Entry 6NPZ (X-ray diffraction, 2.12 A resolution); this record covers chains A and F.

# Chain A
Molecule: RAC-alpha serine/threonine-protein kinase
Source organism: Homo sapiens
Notes: EC 2.7.11.1
UniProtKB: P31749 (AKT1_HUMAN); residue numbers follow UniProt; this construct covers 123-480
Sequence (358 residues; each row starts with the number of its first residue):
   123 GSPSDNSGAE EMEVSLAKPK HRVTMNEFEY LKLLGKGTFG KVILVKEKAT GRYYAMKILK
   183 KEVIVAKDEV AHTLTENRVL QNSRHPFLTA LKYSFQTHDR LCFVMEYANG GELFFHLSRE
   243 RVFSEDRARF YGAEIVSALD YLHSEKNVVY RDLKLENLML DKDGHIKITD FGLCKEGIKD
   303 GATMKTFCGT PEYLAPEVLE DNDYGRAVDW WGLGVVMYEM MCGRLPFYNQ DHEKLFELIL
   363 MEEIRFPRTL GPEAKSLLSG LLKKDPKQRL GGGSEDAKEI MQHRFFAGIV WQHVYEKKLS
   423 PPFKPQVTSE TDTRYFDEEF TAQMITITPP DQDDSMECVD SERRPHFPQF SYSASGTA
Unresolved in the structure: 123-141, 450-464, 479-480
Modified / non-standard residues: Thr308 (phosphothreonine; TPO); Ser473 (phosphoserine; SEP); Ser477 (phosphoserine; SEP)
Curated features (UniProtKB/Swiss-Prot):
  - active site: Asp274 (Proton acceptor)
  - binding site (ATP): Leu156 to Val164, Lys179
  - site: Asp462 (Cleavage)
  - modified residue: Ser124 (Phosphoserine), Ser126 (Phosphoserine), Ser129 (Phosphoserine), Tyr176 (Phosphotyrosine), Thr308 (Phosphothreonine), Thr448 (Phosphothreonine), Thr450 (Phosphothreonine), Ser473 (Phosphoserine), Tyr474 (Phosphotyrosine), Ser477 (Phosphoserine), Thr479 (Phosphothreonine)
  - glycosylation: Ser126 (O-linked (GlcNAc) serine), Ser129 (O-linked (GlcNAc) serine), Thr305 (O-linked (GlcNAc) threonine), Thr312 (O-linked (GlcNAc) threonine), Ser473 (O-linked (GlcNAc) serine)
  - cross-link: Lys284 (Glycyl lysine isopeptide (Lys-Gly) (interchain with G-Cter in ubiquitin))
  - natural variant: Thr435 (T435P: In CWS6)
  - mutagenesis: Tyr176 (Y176F: Significant loss of interaction with TNK2. Loss of membrane localization. Significant reduction in phosphorylation on Ser-473), Lys179 (K179M: Abolished serine/threonine-protein kinase activity), Arg273 to Leu275 (Abolished binding to cyclin-A, preventing phosphorylation by CDK2), Thr305 (T305A: Reduces O-GlcNAc levels; Reduces O-GlcNAc levels even more; when associated with A-312; T305Y: Abolishes phosphorylation at Thr-308), Thr308 (T308D: 5-fold activation and 18-fold activation; when associated with D-473), Thr312 (T312A: Reduces O-GlcNAc levels; Reduces O-GlcNAc levels even more; when associated with A-305; T312Y: Abolishes phosphorylation at Thr-308), Ser473 (S473D: 7-fold activation and 25-fold activation; when associated with D-308), Tyr474 (Y474F: 55% inhibition of activation)
Metal / ion sites: Mn2+ site 1: Asp292 (shared with ZXW_7(F) of chain F); Mn2+ site 2: Glu314, His354
What the authors report for this chain:
  - contacts within the chain: His143-Ser475 (backbone contact), Gln218-Ser473 (hydrogen bond)
  - post-translational modification sites: Thr308, Ser473, Ser477, Thr479
  - mutagenesis - K142A/H143A/R144A: decreased signaling
  - mutagenesis - R144A: decreased signaling in response to growth factors
  - conformationally variable residues (order/disorder transition): Lys142 to Arg144
  - mutagenesis - R144A (50-fold), Q218A (l50-fold): decreased catalytic activity on pSer473
  - post-translational modification sites: Thr450 (citing earlier work)
  - catalytic residues: Asp274 (citing earlier work)
  - mutagenesis - D274A: decreased signaling in response to growth factor
  - mutagenesis - Q218A: unchanged catalytic activity on pSer477, pThr479 Akt1

# Chain F
Molecule: bisubstrate
Source organism: Homo sapiens
Sequence (10 residues; each row starts with the number of its first residue):
     1 GRPRTTXFAE
Modified / non-standard residues: ZXW (5'-O-[(S)-{[(R)-{[(R)-[(2-{[(2S)-2-amino-3-oxopropyl]amino}-2-oxoethyl)sulfanyl](hydroxy)phosphoryl]oxy}(hydroxy)phosphoryl]oxy}(hydroxy)phosphoryl]adenosine) at position 7
Metal / ion sites: Mn2+: ZXW_7 (shared with Asp292(A) of chain A)

# How chain A and chain F interact
Contacting residue pairs - 48 pairs, chain A then chain F:
  Leu156(A) with ZXW_7(F)
  Gly157(A) with ZXW_7(F)
  Lys158(A) with ZXW_7(F)
  Gly159(A) with ZXW_7(F)
  Thr160(A) with ZXW_7(F)
  Val164(A) with ZXW_7(F)
  Ala177(A) with ZXW_7(F)
  His194(A) with Ala9(F)
  Glu228(A) with ZXW_7(F)
  Tyr229(A) with ZXW_7(F)
  Ala230(A) with ZXW_7(F)
  Glu234(A) with Arg4(F), salt bridge; ZXW_7(F)
  Phe236(A) with Arg2(F); Pro3(F); Arg4(F)
  Asp274(A) with ZXW_7(F)
  Lys276(A) with Thr5(F), hydrogen bond; Thr6(F); ZXW_7(F)
  Leu277(A) with Arg2(F)
  Glu278(A) with Arg2(F), salt bridge; Arg4(F); Thr5(F), hydrogen bond (side chain-backbone)
  Met281(A) with ZXW_7(F)
  Asp292(A) with ZXW_7(F)
  Leu295(A) with ZXW_7(F); Phe8(F)
  Thr308(A) with Glu10(F)
  Phe309(A) with Phe8(F), hydrophobic; Ala9(F); Glu10(F), hydrogen bond (backbone-backbone)
  Cys310(A) with Phe8(F); Ala9(F), hydrophobic
  Gly311(A) with ZXW_7(F); Phe8(F), hydrogen bond (backbone-backbone)
  Thr312(A) with Thr5(F); Thr6(F); ZXW_7(F)
  Pro313(A) with Thr6(F); Phe8(F)
  Glu314(A) with Thr5(F)
  Tyr315(A) with Arg2(F), hydrogen bond
  Leu316(A) with Phe8(F), hydrophobic
  Glu341(A) with Arg2(F), salt bridge
  Leu347(A) with Arg2(F)
  Tyr350(A) with Pro3(F)
  Phe438(A) with ZXW_7(F)
Also at the interface, not in a pair above, chain A (37 interface residues in all): Phe161, Thr211, Met227, Thr291

# Overview
37 residues of chain A and 9 residues of chain F are in contact, with 5 hydrogen bonds and 3 salt bridges.
Among the polar pairs are Glu234(A)-Arg4(F), Glu278(A)-Arg2(F) and Glu341(A)-Arg2(F). The paper reports the
catalytic residue Asp274(A); R144A and Q218A of chain A reduce catalytic activity on pSer473; 4 substitutions
were tested in all.
Chain A is RAC-alpha serine/threonine-protein kinase and chain F is bisubstrate, both from Homo sapiens; the
structure, Crystal structure of Akt1 (aa 123-480) kinase with a bisubstrate, was determined by X-ray
diffraction (same publication as 6BUU).
